Entry 6XKU (electron microscopy, 4.20 A resolution (low resolution: residue-level contacts below are approximate; hydrogen-bond / salt-bridge calls are withheld)); this record covers chains R and P of the 6 polymer chains in the assembly.

== Chain R ==
Name: Ubiquinol-cytochrome c reductase iron-sulfur subunit
From: Rhodobacter capsulatus (strain ATCC BAA-309 / NBRC 16581 / SB1003)
Notes: EC 7.1.1.8
UniProtKB: D5ANZ2 (UCRI_RHOCB); residues 1-191 here = UniProt positions 1-191
Sequence (191 residues; numbered 1 to 191; the number before each row is that of its first residue):
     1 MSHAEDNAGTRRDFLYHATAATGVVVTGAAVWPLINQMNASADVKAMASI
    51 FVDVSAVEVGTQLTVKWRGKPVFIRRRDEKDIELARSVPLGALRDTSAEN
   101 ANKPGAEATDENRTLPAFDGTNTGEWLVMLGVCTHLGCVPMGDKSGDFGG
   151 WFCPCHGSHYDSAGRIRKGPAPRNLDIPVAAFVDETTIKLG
Unresolved in the structure: 1-10
Disulfide bonds: Cys138-Cys155
Bound ions: 2Fe-2S cluster Fe: Cys133, His135, Cys153, His156
Ligand contacts: 2Fe-2S cluster (FES): Cys133, His135, Leu136, Gly137, Cys138, Cys153, Cys155, His156, Ser158
Curated features (UniProtKB/Swiss-Prot):
  - binding site ([2Fe-2S] cluster): Cys133, His135, Cys153, His156

== Chain P ==
Name: Cytochrome b
From: Rhodobacter capsulatus (strain ATCC BAA-309 / NBRC 16581 / SB1003)
UniProtKB: D5ANZ3 (CYB_RHOCB); residue numbers follow UniProt; this construct covers 1-437
Sequence (437 residues; each row starts with the number of its first residue):
     1 MSGIPHDHYEPKTGIEKWLHDRLPIVGLVYDTIMIPTPKNLNWWWIWGIV
    51 LAFTLVLQIVTGIVLAMHYTPHVDLAFASVEHIMRDVNGGWAMRYIHANG
   101 ASLFFLAVYIHIFRGLYYGSYKAPREITWIVGMVIYLLMMGTAFMGYVLP
   151 WGQMSFWGATVITGLFGAIPGIGPSIQAWLLGGPAVDNATLNRFFSLHYL
   201 LPFVIAALVAIHIWAFHTTGNNNPTGVEVRRTSKADAEKDTLPFWPYFVI
   251 KDLFALALVLLGFFAVVAYMPNYLGHPDNYVQANPLSTPAHIVPEWYFLP
   301 FYAILRAFAADVWVVILVDGLTFGIVDAKFFGVIAMFGAIAVMALAPWLD
   351 TSKVRSGAYRPKFRMWFWFLVLDFVVLTWVGAMPTEYPYDWISLIASTYW
   401 FAYFLVILPLLGATEKPEPIPASIEEDFNSHYGNPAE
Unresolved in the structure: 1, 233-236, 429-437
Bound ions: heme c Fe site 1: His97, His198; heme c Fe site 2: His111, His212
Ligand contacts:
  - heme c (HEC), molecule 1: Trp45, Gly48, Ile49, Leu51, Ala52, Phe104, His111, Ile112, Arg114, Ser120, Arg125, Thr128, Trp129, Gly132, Met133, Ile135, Tyr136, Val209, His212, Phe216, Thr219, Gly220, Asn221, Asn222
  - heme c (HEC), molecule 2: Leu55, Gln58, Ile59, Gly62, Ile63, Leu65, Ala66, Tyr69, Arg94, His97, Ala98, Ala101, Phe104, Met139, Thr142, Ala143, Gly146, Tyr147, Leu149, Pro150, Phe195, His198, Tyr199, Pro202, Ile205, Asn279, Tyr297
Curated features (UniProtKB/Swiss-Prot):
  - binding site (heme b): His97, His111, His198, His212
  - mutagenesis: Phe144 (F144L/S: Loss of binding affinity for ubiquinone and ubiquinol)

== Interface between chain R and chain P ==
Pairs across the interface - 30 pairs, chain R then chain P:
  Ile35(R) - Trp179(P)
  Met38(R) - Trp179(P)
  Met38(R) - Arg193(P)
  Asn39(R) - Trp179(P)
  Val44(R) - Pro184(P)
  Lys66(R) - Leu286(P)
  Lys70(R) - Pro184(P)
  Lys70(R) - Ala185(P)
  Pro71(R) - Pro285(P)
  Thr134(R) - Lys329(P)
  His135(R) - Lys329(P)
  Leu136(R) - Thr160(P)
  Leu136(R) - Val161(P)
  Leu136(R) - Gly164(P)
  Leu136(R) - Leu165(P)
  Gly137(R) - Thr160(P)
  Cys138(R) - Val161(P)
  Val139(R) - Trp157(P)
  Val139(R) - Pro285(P)
  Val139(R) - Leu286(P)
  Val139(R) - Thr288(P)
  Met141(R) - Thr288(P)
  Pro154(R) - Pro289(P)
  Cys155(R) - Ile292(P)
  Cys155(R) - Tyr302(P)
  Cys155(R) - Arg306(P)
  His156(R) - Tyr302(P)
  His156(R) - Arg306(P)
  His156(R) - Thr385(P)
  Pro172(R) - Lys329(P)
Also at the interface, not in a pair above, chain R (22 interface residues in all): Arg68, Gly69, Gly157, Pro170
Also at the interface, not in a pair above, chain P (23 interface residues in all): Gly182, Gly183, Ala290, His291, Ala309

== Overview ==
Chain R and chain P form an interface of 22 and 23 residues respectively. Ligands of chain R: 2Fe-2S cluster.
Bound to chain P: heme c.
Chain R is Ubiquinol-cytochrome c reductase iron-sulfur subunit and chain P is Cytochrome b, both from
Rhodobacter capsulatus (strain ATCC BAA-309 / NBRC 16581 / SB1003); the structure, R. capsulatus cyt bc1 with
one FeS protein in b position and one in c position ..., was determined by electron microscopy together with
6XI0, 6XKT, 6XKV, 6XKW, 6XKX and 6XKZ from the same study.
